5DB8 - chains A and T of the 4 polymer chains in the assembly; structure by X-ray diffraction, 2.55 A resolution.

Chain A:
Protein: DNA polymerase beta
Organism: Homo sapiens
Notes: EC 2.7.7.7, 4.2.99.-
UniProtKB: P06746 (DPOLB_HUMAN); numbering as in UniProt (aligned over 1-335)
Sequence (335 residues; row label = number of the first residue in the row):
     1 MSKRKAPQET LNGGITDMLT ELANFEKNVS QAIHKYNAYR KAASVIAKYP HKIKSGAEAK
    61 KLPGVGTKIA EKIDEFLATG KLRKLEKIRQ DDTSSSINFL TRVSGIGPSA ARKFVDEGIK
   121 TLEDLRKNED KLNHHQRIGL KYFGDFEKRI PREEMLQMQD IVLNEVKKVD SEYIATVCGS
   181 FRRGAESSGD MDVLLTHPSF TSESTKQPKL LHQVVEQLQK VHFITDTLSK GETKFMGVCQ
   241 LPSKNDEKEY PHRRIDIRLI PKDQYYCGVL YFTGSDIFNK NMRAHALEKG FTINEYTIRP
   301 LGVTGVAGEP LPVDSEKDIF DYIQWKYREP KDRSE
Unresolved in the structure: 1-6, 205-206
Swiss-Prot annotation at these positions:
  - region: Arg-183 to Asp-192 (DNA-binding)
  - active site: Lys-72 (Nucleophile)
  - binding site (K(+)): Lys-60, Leu-62, Val-65, Thr-101, Val-103, Ile-106
  - binding site (Na(+)): Lys-60, Leu-62, Val-65, Thr-101, Val-103, Ile-106
  - binding site (dATP): Arg-149, Ser-180, Arg-183, Gly-189, Asp-190
  - binding site (dCTP): Arg-149, Ser-180, Arg-183, Gly-189, Asp-190
  - binding site (dGTP): Arg-149, Ser-180, Arg-183, Gly-189, Asp-190, Asp-192
  - binding site (dTTP): Arg-149, Ser-180, Arg-183, Gly-189, Asp-190
  - binding site (Mg(2+)): Asp-190, Asp-192, Asp-256
  - modified residue: Lys-72 (N6-acetyllysine), Arg-83 (Omega-N-methylarginine), Arg-152 (Omega-N-methylarginine)
  - cross-link (Glycyl lysine isopeptide (Lys-Gly)): Lys-41 (interchain with G-Cter in ubiquitin), Lys-61 (interchain with G-Cter in ubiquitin), Lys-81 (interchain with G-Cter in ubiquitin)
Ion coordination: Na+ site 1: Lys-60, Val-65 (shared with 1 residue of chain D); Na+ site 2: Thr-101, Val-103, Ile-106 (shared with 1 residue of chain P)

Chain T:
Molecule: 16-nt DNA strand
Sequence (16 nucleotides; numbered 1 to 16; the number before each row is that of its first residue):
     1 CCGACGTCGC ATAAGC

How chain A and chain T interact:
Residue-residue contacts (15; chain A residue first):
  His-34(A) with DC5(T), stacking on the base
  Asn-133(A) with DT12(T), phosphate contact
  His-134(A) with DT12(T), phosphate contact
  Ser-229(A) with DC10(T), phosphate contact; DA11(T), sugar contact
  Lys-230(A) with DC10(T), hydrogen bond to the phosphate; DA11(T), hydrogen bond to the phosphate
  Gly-231(A) with DC10(T), phosphate contact
  Glu-232(A) with DC10(T), hydrogen bond to the phosphate
  Thr-233(A) with DG9(T), phosphate contact; DC10(T), hydrogen bond to the phosphate
  Lys-234(A) with DG9(T), sugar contact; DC10(T), hydrogen bond to the phosphate
  Tyr-271(A) with DG6(T), hydrogen bond to the base
  Tyr-296(A) with DC8(T), sugar contact
Also at the interface, not in a pair above, chain A (13 interface residues in all): Leu-228, Glu-295

Overview:
Chain A and chain T form an interface of 13 and 7 residues respectively; the contacts include 6 hydrogen bonds
and 1 aromatic stacking contact. Polar contacts include Tyr-271(A)/DG6(T), Lys-230(A)/DC10(T) and
Lys-230(A)/DA11(T).
Here chain A is DNA polymerase beta (Homo sapiens) and chain T is a 16-nt DNA strand. Entry 5DB8 (Structure of
human DNA polymerase beta Host-Guest complex with the N7MG base paired with a dA) was determined by X-ray
diffraction (same publication as 5DB6, 5DB7, 5DB9, 5DBA, 5DBB and 5DBC).
